8H0W - chains B and P of the 24 polymer chains in the assembly; structure by electron microscopy, 4.60 A resolution (low resolution: residue-level contacts below are approximate; hydrogen-bond / salt-bridge calls are withheld).

# Chain B
Protein: DNA-directed RNA polymerase subunit beta
Source organism: Komagataella phaffii
Notes: EC 2.7.7.6
Reference sequence: C4QZQ7 (C4QZQ7_KOMPG); numbering as in UniProt (aligned over 1-1227)
Amino-acid sequence (1227 residues; row label = number of the first residue in the row):
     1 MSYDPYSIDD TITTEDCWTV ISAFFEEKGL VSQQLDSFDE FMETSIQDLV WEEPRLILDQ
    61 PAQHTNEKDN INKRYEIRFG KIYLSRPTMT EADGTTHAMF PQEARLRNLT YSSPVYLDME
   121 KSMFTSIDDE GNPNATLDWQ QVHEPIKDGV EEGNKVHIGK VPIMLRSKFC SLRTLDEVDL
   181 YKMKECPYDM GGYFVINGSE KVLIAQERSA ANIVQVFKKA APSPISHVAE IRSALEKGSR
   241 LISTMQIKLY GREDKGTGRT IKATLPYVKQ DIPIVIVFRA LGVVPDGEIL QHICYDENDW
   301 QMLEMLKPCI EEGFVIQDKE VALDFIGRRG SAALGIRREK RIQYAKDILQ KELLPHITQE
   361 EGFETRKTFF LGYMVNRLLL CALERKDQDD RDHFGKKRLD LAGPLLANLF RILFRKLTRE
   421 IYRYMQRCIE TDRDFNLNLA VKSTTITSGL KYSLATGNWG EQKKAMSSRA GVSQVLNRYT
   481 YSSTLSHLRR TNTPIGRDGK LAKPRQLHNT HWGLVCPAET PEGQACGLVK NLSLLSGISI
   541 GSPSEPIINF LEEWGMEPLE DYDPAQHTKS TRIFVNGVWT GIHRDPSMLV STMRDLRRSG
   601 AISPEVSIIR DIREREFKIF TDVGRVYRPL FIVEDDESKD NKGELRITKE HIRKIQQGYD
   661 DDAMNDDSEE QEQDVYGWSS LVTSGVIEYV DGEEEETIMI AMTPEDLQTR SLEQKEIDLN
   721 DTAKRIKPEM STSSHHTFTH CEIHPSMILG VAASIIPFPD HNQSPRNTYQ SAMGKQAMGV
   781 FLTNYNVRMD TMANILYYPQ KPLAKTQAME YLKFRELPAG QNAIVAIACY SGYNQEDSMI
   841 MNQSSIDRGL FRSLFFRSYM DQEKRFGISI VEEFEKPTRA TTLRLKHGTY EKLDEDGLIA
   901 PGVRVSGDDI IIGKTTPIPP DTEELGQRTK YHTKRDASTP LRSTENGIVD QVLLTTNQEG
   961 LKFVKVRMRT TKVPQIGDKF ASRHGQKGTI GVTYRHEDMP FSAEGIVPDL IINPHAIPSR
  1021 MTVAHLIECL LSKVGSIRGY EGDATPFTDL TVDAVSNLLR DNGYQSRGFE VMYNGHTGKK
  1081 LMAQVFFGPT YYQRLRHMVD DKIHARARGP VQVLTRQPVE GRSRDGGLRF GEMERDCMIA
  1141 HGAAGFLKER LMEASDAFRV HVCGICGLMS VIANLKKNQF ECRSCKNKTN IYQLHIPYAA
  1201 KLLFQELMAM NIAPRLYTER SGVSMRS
Disordered / not traced: 1-8, 129-152, 663-674, 712-718, 921-930, 1223-1227
Bound ions: Zn2+: Cys1163, Cys1166, Cys1182, Cys1185

# Chain P
Molecule: 14-nt RNA strand
Sequence (14 nucleotides; row label = number of the first residue in the row; numbers below 1 keep their minus sign (C-2 is residue -2)):
    -2 CAAUAGGAGC UUAC
Bound ions: Mg2+: A10, C11 (shared with 3 residues of chain A)

# How chain B and chain P interact
Residue-residue contacts (18; chain B residue first):
  Ala470(B) with A5(P); G6(P)
  Gly471(B) with G6(P)
  Gln474(B) with G6(P); C7(P)
  Glu522(B) with C11(P)
  Gln776(B) with U8(P); U9(P)
  Arg884(B) with A-1(P)
  Leu885(B) with A-1(P)
  His887(B) with A-1(P)
  Lys979(B) with U9(P); A10(P)
  Lys987(B) with A10(P); C11(P)
  His1097(B) with U9(P)
  Gln1112(B) with A2(P)
  Arg1124(B) with U1(P)
Interface residues without a listed pair, chain B (23 interface residues in all): Thr456, Arg490, Asn492, Arg497, Pro521, Ala772, Lys775, Lys886, Pro1110, Asp1125
Interface residues without a listed pair, chain P (11 interface residues in all): A0

# Overview
Chain B and chain P form an interface of 23 and 11 residues respectively. The Mg2+ site is built by A10(P) and
C11(P). The Zn2+ site is built by Cys1163(B), Cys1166(B), Cys1182(B) and Cys1185(B).
Chain B is DNA-directed RNA polymerase subunit beta (Komagataella phaffii) and chain P is a 14-nt RNA strand;
the structure, RNA polymerase II transcribing a chromatosome (type II), was determined by electron microscopy
together with 8H0V from the same study.
